PDB entry 8S8P | electron microscopy, 3.11 A resolution | chains D and R of the 5 polymer chains in the assembly

== Chain D ==
Molecule: 21-nt DNA strand
Sequence (21 nucleotides; row label = number of the first residue in the row):
     1 GTGGTGTGTGGGTGTGTGTGT

== Chain R ==
Molecule: DNA-binding protein RAP1
Organism: Saccharomyces cerevisiae
UniProt: P11938 (RAP1_YEAST); residue numbers follow UniProt; this construct covers 360-601
Amino-acid sequence (242 residues; each row starts with the number of its first residue):
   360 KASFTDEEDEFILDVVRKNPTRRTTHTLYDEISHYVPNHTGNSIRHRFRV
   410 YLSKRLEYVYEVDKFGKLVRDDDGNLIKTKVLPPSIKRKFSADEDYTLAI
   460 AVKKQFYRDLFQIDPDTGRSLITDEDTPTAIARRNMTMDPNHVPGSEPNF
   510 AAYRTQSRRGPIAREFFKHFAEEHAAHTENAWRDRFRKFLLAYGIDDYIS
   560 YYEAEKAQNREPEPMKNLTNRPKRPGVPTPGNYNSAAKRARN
Curated features (UniProtKB/Swiss-Prot):
  - DNA-binding region: Tyr388 to Leu411 (H-T-H motif)
  - modified residue: Thr486 (Phosphothreonine)

== How chain D and chain R interact ==
Residue-residue contacts - 34 pairs, chain D then chain R:
  DG1(D) - Ala522(R)  phosphate contact
  DT2(D) - Pro520(R)  phosphate contact
  DT2(D) - Ile521(R)  hydrogen bond to the phosphate
  DT2(D) - Ala522(R)  hydrogen bond to the phosphate
  DG3(D) - Arg518(R)  salt bridge to the phosphate
  DG3(D) - Arg542(R)  hydrogen bond to the base
  DG3(D) - Arg546(R)  base contact
  DG4(D) - Arg546(R)  base contact
  DG4(D) - Arg580(R)  salt bridge to the phosphate
  DT5(D) - Lys547(R)  hydrogen bond to the base
  DT5(D) - Arg580(R)  salt bridge to the phosphate
  DG6(D) - Arg583(R)  salt bridge to the phosphate
  DT7(D) - Arg583(R)  salt bridge to the phosphate
  DT7(D) - Pro589(R)  phosphate contact
  DG8(D) - Lys446(R)  base contact
  DG8(D) - Pro589(R)  base contact
  DT9(D) - Thr384(R)  phosphate contact
  DT9(D) - His385(R)  hydrogen bond to the phosphate
  DT9(D) - Thr386(R)  hydrogen bond to the phosphate
  DT9(D) - Ile445(R)  sugar contact
  DT9(D) - Lys446(R)  sugar contact
  DG10(D) - Thr383(R)  hydrogen bond to the phosphate
  DG10(D) - Thr384(R)  hydrogen bond to the phosphate
  DG10(D) - His385(R)  base contact
  DG10(D) - Arg404(R)  base contact
  DG10(D) - Ser444(R)  phosphate contact
  DG10(D) - Ile445(R)  hydrogen bond to the phosphate
  DG10(D) - Lys446(R)  phosphate contact
  DG11(D) - Thr383(R)  phosphate contact
  DG11(D) - His385(R)  hydrogen bond to the base
  DG11(D) - Arg404(R)  hydrogen bond to the base
  DG12(D) - Arg404(R)  base contact
  DG12(D) - Arg408(R)  phosphate contact
  DT13(D) - Arg408(R)  base contact
Interface residues without a listed pair, chain D (14 interface residues in all): DG14
Interface residues without a listed pair, chain R (26 interface residues in all): His405, Lys448, Gly519, Asp543, Lys582, Gly590, Tyr592

== Overview ==
14 residues of chain D and 26 residues of chain R are in contact, with 11 hydrogen bonds and 5 salt bridges.
Polar contacts include DG3(D)-Arg542(R), DT5(D)-Lys547(R) and DG11(D)-His385(R).
Chain D is a 21-nt DNA strand and chain R is DNA-binding protein RAP1 (Saccharomyces cerevisiae); the
structure, Restriction on Ku Inward Translocation Caps Telomere Ends, was determined by electron microscopy,
deposited together with 8S82.
